Entry 8Q8H (X-ray diffraction, 2.50 A resolution); this record covers chains C and D of the 4 polymer chains in the assembly.

[Chain C (and D)]
Name: beta-D-GalNAcase from Niabella aurantiaca DSM 17617
Source organism: Niabella aurantiaca DSM 17617
Notes: EC 3.2.1.53; chain D of this document is another copy of the same molecule, construct and numbering; everything in this record applies to it too
Amino-acid sequence (536 residues; numbered 7 to 542; the number before each row is that of its first residue):
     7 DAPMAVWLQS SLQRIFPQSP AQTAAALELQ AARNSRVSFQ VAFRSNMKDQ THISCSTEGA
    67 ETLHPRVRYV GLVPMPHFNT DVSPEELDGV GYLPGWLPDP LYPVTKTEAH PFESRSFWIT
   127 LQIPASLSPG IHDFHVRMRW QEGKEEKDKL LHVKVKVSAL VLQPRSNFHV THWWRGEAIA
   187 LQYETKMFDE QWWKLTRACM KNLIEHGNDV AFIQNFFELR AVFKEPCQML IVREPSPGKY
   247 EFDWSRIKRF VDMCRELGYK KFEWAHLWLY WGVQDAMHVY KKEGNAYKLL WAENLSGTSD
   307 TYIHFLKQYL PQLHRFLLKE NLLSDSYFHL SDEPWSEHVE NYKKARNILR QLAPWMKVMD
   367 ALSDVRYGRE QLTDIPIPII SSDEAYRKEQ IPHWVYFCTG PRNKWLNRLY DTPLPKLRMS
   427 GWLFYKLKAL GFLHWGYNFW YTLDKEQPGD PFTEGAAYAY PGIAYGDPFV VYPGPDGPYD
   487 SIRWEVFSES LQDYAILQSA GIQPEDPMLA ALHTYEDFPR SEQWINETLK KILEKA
Ion coordination: Na+: D338, D366

[Interface between chain C and chain D]
Contacting residue pairs (6; chain C residue first):
  S527(C) with Q529(D)
  Q529(C) with Q529(D)
  W530(C) with Q529(D), hydrogen bond (backbone-side chain); E533(D)
  E533(C) with S527(D), hydrogen bond; Q529(D), hydrogen bond
Also at the interface, not in a pair above, chain D (5 interface residues in all): E528, W530

[Overview]
4 residues of chain C face 5 of chain D across their interface, with 3 hydrogen bonds. Polar pairs include
W530(C)-Q529(D), E533(C)-S527(D) and E533(C)-Q529(D). D338(C) and D366(C) coordinate Na+.
Both chains are beta-D-GalNAcase from Niabella aurantiaca DSM 17617 (Niabella aurantiaca DSM 17617). Entry
8Q8H (Crystal Structure of Apo beta-D-GalNAcase from Niabella aurantiaca (Structure 2)) was determined by
X-ray diffraction.
